3GIB - chains A and B of the 4 polymer chains in the assembly; structure by X-ray diffraction, 2.40 A resolution.

[Chain A (and B)]
Protein: Protein hfq
Source organism: Escherichia coli
Notes: fragment: N-terminal fragment (2-69); chain B of this document is another copy of the same molecule, construct and numbering; everything in this record applies to it too
UniProt: P0A6X3 (HFQ_ECOLI); numbering as in UniProt (aligned over 2-69)
Amino-acid sequence (68 residues; row label = number of the first residue in the row):
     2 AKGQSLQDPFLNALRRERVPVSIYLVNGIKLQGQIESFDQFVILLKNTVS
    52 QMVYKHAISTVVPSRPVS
Not modelled in the structure: 2-5 (chain B: 2-3, 69)
Small-molecule neighbours:
  - N-cyclohexyltaurine (NHE; 2-[N-cyclohexylamino]ethane sulfonic acid), molecule 1: Gln41, Phe42, Lys56, His57
  - N-cyclohexyltaurine (NHE), molecule 2: Phe42, Tyr55, His57
Swiss-Prot annotation at these positions:
  - mutagenesis: Gln8 (Q8A: No effect on Hfq condensate formation in both growing and late stationary phases), Asp9 (D9A: No effect on Hfq condensate formation in both growing and late stationary phases), Arg16 (R16A: Almost completely disrupts the ability of Hfq to form condensates in both growing and late stationary phases), Arg19 (R19A: Almost completely disrupts the ability of Hfq to form condensates in both growing and late stationary phases), Tyr25 (Y25D: Almost completely disrupts the ability of Hfq to form condensates in both growing and late stationary phases), Lys31 (K31A: Almost completely disrupts the ability of Hfq to form condensates in both growing and late stationary phases)
From the paper describing this entry:
  - binding site for the 9-nt RNA strand: Tyr25, Leu26, Asn28, Gly29, Ile30, Lys31, Leu32, Gln33, Gln52, Thr61
  - specificity-determining residues: Gln33
  - mutagenesis - Y25A (100-fold), K31A (100-fold): decreased binding to A18 (citing earlier work)
  - mutagenesis - I30A (10-fold), I30D (10-fold): decreased binding to A27 (citing earlier work)

[Chain A / chain B interface]
Residue-residue contacts - 35 pairs, chain A then chain B:
  Ser6(A) - Asp40(B)
  Leu7(A) - Ser38(B)
  Leu7(A) - Phe39(B)  hydrophobic
  Leu7(A) - Asp40(B)  hydrogen bond (backbone-side chain)
  Leu7(A) - Val43(B)  hydrophobic
  Leu7(A) - Leu45(B)  hydrophobic
  Gln8(A) - Asp40(B)  hydrogen bond (backbone-side chain)
  Gln8(A) - Val43(B)
  Gln8(A) - Met53(B)
  Gln8(A) - Tyr55(B)  hydrogen bond
  Phe11(A) - Leu45(B)  hydrophobic
  Phe11(A) - Ser51(B)
  Phe11(A) - Met53(B)  hydrophobic
  Leu12(A) - Met53(B)  hydrophobic
  Val27(A) - Asn28(B)  hydrogen bond (backbone-side chain)
  Lys56(A) - Tyr55(B)
  Lys56(A) - His57(B)  hydrogen bond (backbone-side chain)
  His57(A) - His57(B)  hydrogen bond (backbone-side chain)
  Ile59(A) - Tyr55(B)  hydrophobic
  Ile59(A) - His57(B)  hydrogen bond (backbone-side chain)
  Ile59(A) - Ala58(B)
  Ser60(A) - Leu26(B)
  Ser60(A) - Val54(B)
  Ser60(A) - Tyr55(B)  hydrogen bond (backbone-backbone)
  Ser60(A) - Ala58(B)
  Thr61(A) - Leu32(B)
  Thr61(A) - Gln52(B)
  Thr61(A) - Met53(B)
  Thr61(A) - Val54(B)
  Val62(A) - Gln52(B)
  Val62(A) - Met53(B)  hydrogen bond (backbone-backbone)
  Val63(A) - Val50(B)  hydrophobic
  Val63(A) - Gln52(B)
  Pro64(A) - Val50(B)
  Pro64(A) - Ser51(B)
Also at the interface, not in a pair above, chain A (19 interface residues in all): Leu26, Gly29, Ile44, Ala58, Pro67
Also at the interface, not in a pair above, chain B (17 interface residues in all): Phe42

[Overview]
19 residues of chain A and 17 residues of chain B are in contact, with 9 hydrogen bonds. Among the polar pairs
are Leu7(A)-Asp40(B), Gln8(A)-Asp40(B) and Gln8(A)-Tyr55(B). From the paper: a binding site for the 9-nt RNA
strand at Tyr25(A), Leu26(A) and Asn28(A) among others; Y25A and K31A of chain A reduce binding to A18; 4
substitutions were tested in all.
Both chains are Protein hfq (Escherichia coli). Entry 3GIB (Crystal Structure of the Complex of the E. coli
Hfq with Poly(A)) was determined by X-ray diffraction.
